5OWX - chains 2 and 3 of the 3 polymer chains in the assembly; structure by electron microscopy, 5.20 A resolution (low resolution: residue-level contacts below are approximate; hydrogen-bond / salt-bridge calls are withheld).

[Chain 2]
Protein: Genome polyprotein
Organism: Foot-and-mouth disease virus (strain A10-61)
Notes: EC 3.4.22.46, 3.6.1.15, 3.4.22.28, 2.7.7.48
UniProtKB: P03306 (POLG_FMDV1); residues 29-210 here correspond to UniProt positions 315-496 (UniProt number = residue number + 286)
Chain sequence (182 residues; row label = number of the first residue in the row):
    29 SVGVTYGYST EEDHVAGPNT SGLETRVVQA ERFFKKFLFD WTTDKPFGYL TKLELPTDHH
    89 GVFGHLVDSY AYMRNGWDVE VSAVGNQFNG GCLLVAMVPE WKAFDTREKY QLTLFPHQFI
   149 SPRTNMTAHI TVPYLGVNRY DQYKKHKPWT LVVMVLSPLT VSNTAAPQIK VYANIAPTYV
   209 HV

[Chain 3]
Protein: Genome polyprotein
Organism: Foot-and-mouth disease virus (strain A10-61)
Notes: EC 3.4.22.46, 3.6.1.15, 3.4.22.28, 2.7.7.48
UniProtKB: P03306 (POLG_FMDV1); residues 1-221 here correspond to UniProt positions 505-725 (UniProt number = residue number + 504)
Chain sequence (221 residues; numbered 1 to 221; the number before each row is that of its first residue):
     1 GIFPVACADG YGGLVTTDPK TADPVYGKVY NPPKTNYPGR FTNLLDVAEA CPTFLRFDDG
    61 KPYVVTRADD TRLLAKFDVS LAAKHMSNTY LSGIAQYYTQ YSGTINLHFM FTGSTDSKAR
   121 YMVAYIPPGV ETPPDTPEEA AHCIHAEWDT GLNSKFTFSI PYVSAADYAY TASDTAETTN
   181 VQGWVCVYQI THGKAENDTL LVSASAGKDF ELRLPIDPRT Q
UniProt features mapped onto this chain:
  - site: Q221 (Cleavage)

[Interface between chain 2 and chain 3]
Pairs across the interface (27; chain 2 residue first):
  Y36(2) with G39(3)
  F75(2) with P62(3)
  Q115(2) with S114(3)
  G118(2) with T112(3)
  G119(2) with T112(3)
  C120(2) with M110(3)
  R135(2) with N88(3)
  Y138(2) with F54(3); R56(3); G60(3); N88(3)
  T141(2) with C51(3)
  F147(2) with M110(3)
  S149(2) with M110(3)
  R151(2) with F111(3); T112(3); G113(3); S114(3); T115(3)
  L163(2) with Y37(3)
  G164(2) with Y37(3)
  L184(2) with F54(3)
  S185(2) with T199(3)
  P186(2) with Y63(3)
  T188(2) with N197(3)
  V189(2) with E196(3)
  S190(2) with E196(3)
Other interface residues (no listed pair), chain 2 (26 interface residues in all): N117, Q139, T152, P161, Y162, R167
Other interface residues (no listed pair), chain 3 (25 interface residues in all): P32, P38, L55, K61, Y90, S154, K155

[Overview]
26 residues of chain 2 and 25 residues of chain 3 are in contact.
Chain 2 is Genome polyprotein and chain 3 is Genome polyprotein, both from Foot-and-mouth disease virus
(strain A10-61); the structure, Inside-out FMDV A10 capsid, was determined by electron microscopy together
with 5OYI from the same study.
